8IVL - chain A; structure by X-ray diffraction, 2.70 A resolution.

Chain A:
Protein: Fatty acid-binding protein, brain
Organism: Homo sapiens
Reference sequence: O15540 (FABP7_HUMAN); residues 1-132 here = UniProt positions 1-132
Amino-acid sequence (134 residues; row label = number of the first residue in the row):
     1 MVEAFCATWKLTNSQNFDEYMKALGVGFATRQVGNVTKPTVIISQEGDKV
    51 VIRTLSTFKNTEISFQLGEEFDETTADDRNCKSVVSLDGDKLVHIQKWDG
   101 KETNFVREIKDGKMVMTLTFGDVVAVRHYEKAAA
Construct notes: expression tag (133-134)
Curated features (UniProtKB/Swiss-Prot):
  - binding site (a fatty acid): Arg127 to Tyr129
  - modified residue: Val2 (N-acetylvaline)
From the paper describing this entry:
  - binding site for cholesterol: Phe17, Met21, Pro39, Phe58, Ala76, Met116, Leu118, Arg127, Tyr129
  - conformationally variable residues (side-chain flip): Phe58
  - mutagenesis - M21A, P39A, A76G, Y129F: decreased binding to oleic acid
  - mutagenesis - A76G: unchanged binding to 3H-labeled cholesterol
  - mutagenesis - M116A, Y129F: decreased binding to 3H-labeled cholesterol
  - mutagenesis - F58A, M116A: unchanged binding to oleic acid

Summary:
From UniProt: 3 fatty acid-binding residues. From the paper: a binding site for cholesterol at Phe17, Met21
and Pro39 among others; M21A, P39A and A76G, among others, reduce binding to oleic acid; 6 substitutions were
tested in all.
Chain A is Fatty acid-binding protein, brain (Homo sapiens); the structure, FABP7 complexed with Cholesterol,
was determined by X-ray diffraction (same publication as 8IVF).
